PDB entry 8SAL | electron microscopy, 4.90 A resolution (low resolution: residue-level contacts below are approximate; hydrogen-bond / salt-bridge calls are withheld) | chains A and D of the 12 polymer chains in the assembly

== Chain A ==
Molecule: CH0848.3.D0358.80.06CHIM.DS.6R.SOSIP gp120
Organism: HIV-1 06TG.HT008
UniProt: A0A1W6IG54 (A0A1W6IG54_9HIV1); residues 4-473 here correspond to UniProt positions 33-502 (UniProt number = residue number + 29)
Amino-acid sequence (475 residues; each row starts with the number of its first residue):
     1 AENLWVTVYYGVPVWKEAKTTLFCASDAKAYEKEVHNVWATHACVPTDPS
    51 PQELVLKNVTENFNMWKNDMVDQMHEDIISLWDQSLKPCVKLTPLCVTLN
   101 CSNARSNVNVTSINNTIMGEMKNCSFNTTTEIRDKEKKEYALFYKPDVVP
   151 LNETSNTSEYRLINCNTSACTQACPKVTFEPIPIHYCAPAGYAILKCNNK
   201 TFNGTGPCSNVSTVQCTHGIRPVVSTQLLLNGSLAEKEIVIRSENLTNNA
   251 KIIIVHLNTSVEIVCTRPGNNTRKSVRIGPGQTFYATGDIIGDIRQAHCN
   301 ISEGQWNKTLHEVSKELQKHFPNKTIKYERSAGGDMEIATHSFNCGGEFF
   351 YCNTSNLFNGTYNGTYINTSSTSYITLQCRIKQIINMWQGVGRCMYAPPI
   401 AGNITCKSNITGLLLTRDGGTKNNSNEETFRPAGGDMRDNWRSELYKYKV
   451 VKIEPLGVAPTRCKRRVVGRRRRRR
Not modelled in the structure: 1-2, 107-115, 460-475
Differences from the reference sequence: expression tag (1-3, 474-475); conflict Cys170 (Val199 in A0A1W6IG54), Cys394 (Ala423 in A0A1W6IG54), Lys452 (Glu481 in A0A1W6IG54), Glu454 (Gln483 in A0A1W6IG54), Val458 (Ile487 in A0A1W6IG54), Arg462 (Gly491 in A0A1W6IG54), Cys463 (Ala492 in A0A1W6IG54), Gly469 (Glu498 in A0A1W6IG54), Arg471 (Glu500 in A0A1W6IG54), Arg472 (Lys501 in A0A1W6IG54)
Disulfides: Cys24-Cys44, Cys89-Cys174, Cys96-Cys165, Cys101-Cys124, Cys187-Cys216, Cys197-Cys208, Cys265-Cys299, Cys345-Cys406, Cys352-Cys379

== Chain D ==
Molecule: VCR01 variable light chain
Organism: Homo sapiens
Amino-acid sequence (103 residues; each row starts with the number of its first residue; note: 4 numbers in that range are skipped by the numbering (no residue carries them; nothing is unmodelled there); X marks 2 residues of unknown identity (built as UNK)):
     1 EIVLTQSPGTLSLSPGETAIISCRTSQYGSXXLAWYQQRPGQAPRLVIYS
    51 GSTRAAGIPDRFSGSRWGPDYNLTISNLESGDFGVYYCQQY
    96 EFFGQGTKVQVD
Not modelled in the structure: 31-32
Disulfides: Cys23-Cys88

== Interface between chain A and chain D ==
Pairs across the interface - 15 pairs, chain A then chain D:
  Thr247(A) with Glu96(D)
  Asn248(A) with Glu96(D)
  Gly420(A) with Glu96(D); Phe97(D)
  Thr421(A) with Glu1(D); Val3(D); Leu4(D); Glu96(D); Phe97(D); Phe98(D)
  Lys422(A) with Gln89(D); Tyr91(D); Glu96(D); Phe97(D); Phe98(D)
Interface residues without a listed pair, chain A (6 interface residues in all): Asn249
Interface residues without a listed pair, chain D (9 interface residues in all): Ile2

== In short ==
The interface between chain A and chain D involves 6 residues on one side and 9 on the other.
Chain A is CH0848.3.D0358.80.06CHIM.DS.6R.SOSIP gp120 (HIV-1 06TG.HT008) and chain D is VCR01 variable light
chain (Homo sapiens); the structure, CryoEM structure of VRC01-CH848.0358.80, was determined by electron
microscopy, deposited together with 8SAN, 8SAQ, 8SAR, 8SAS, 8SAT, 8SAU and 9 further entries.
